PDB entry 8AB9 | electron microscopy, 3.30 A resolution | chains N and O of the 20 polymer chains in the assembly

Chain N:
Molecule: Cytochrome b
Organism: Yarrowia lipolytica
Reference sequence: Q9B6D0 (CYB_YARLI); residues 1-385 here = UniProt positions 1-385
Chain sequence (385 residues; each row starts with the number of its first residue):
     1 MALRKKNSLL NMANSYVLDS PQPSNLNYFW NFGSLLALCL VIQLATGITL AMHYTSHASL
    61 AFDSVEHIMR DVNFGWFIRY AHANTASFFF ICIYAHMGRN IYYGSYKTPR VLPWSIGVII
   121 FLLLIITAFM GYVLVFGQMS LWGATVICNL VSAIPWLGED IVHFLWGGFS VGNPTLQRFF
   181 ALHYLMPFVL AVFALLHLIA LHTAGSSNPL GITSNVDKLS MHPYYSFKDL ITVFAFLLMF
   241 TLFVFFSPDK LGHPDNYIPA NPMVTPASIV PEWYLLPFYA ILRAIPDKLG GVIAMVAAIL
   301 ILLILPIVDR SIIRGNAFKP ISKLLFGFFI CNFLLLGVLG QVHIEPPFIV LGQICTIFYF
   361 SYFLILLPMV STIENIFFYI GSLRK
Not modelled in the structure: 384-385
Bound ions: heme Fe site 1: H82, H183; heme Fe site 2: H96, H197
Residues lining bound ligands:
  - heme (HEM), molecule 1: W30, G33, S34, L36, A37, F89, I93, H96, M97, R99, N100, S105, R110, P113, W114, G117, V118, I120, F121, A194, H197, L198, L201, S206, S207
  - heme (HEM), molecule 2: L40, Q43, L44, G47, I48, L50, A51, Y54, V65, R79, H82, A83, A86, F89, L124, T127, A128, G131, Y132, L134, V135, F180, H183, Y184, P187, L190, E272, Y274
  - 1,2-diacyl-sn-glycero-3-phosphocholine (PC1): N27, F29, Y94, A95, G98, R99, Y102, Y103, P209, L210, A317, K323, F326, G327, I330, C331, F333
  - phosphatidylethanolamine (PTY), molecule 1: S34, A37, L38, H222, P223, Y225, S226, F227, D229, L230, F234
  - phosphatidylethanolamine (PTY), molecule 2: F74, F77, F234, L237, F240, F245
UniProt features mapped onto this chain:
  - binding site (heme b): H82, H96, H183, H197
  - binding site (a ubiquinone): H202

Chain O:
Molecule: YALI0A17468p
Organism: Yarrowia lipolytica
Reference sequence: Q6CGP7 (Q6CGP7_YARLI); residue numbers follow UniProt; this construct covers 1-330
Chain sequence (330 residues; each row starts with the number of its first residue):
     1 MRRRRIGVWP ENRRVSRLWV SLSPRSCVTC PVPTNQNPPI NNHHTPILTQ MFKAIPLRQA
    61 LLGISSAVCA GATTTYYYTT KAEAMTAAEH GLHPAEYPWP QNGMLSTFDH ASLRRGYQVY
   121 KEVCAACHSL DRIAWRNLVG VTHTTDEAKA FAEELEYDDE PDDEGNPRKR PGKLADYIPG
   181 PYPNEQAARA ANQGALPPDL SLIAKARHGG ADYIFALLTG YPDEPPAGVV LAPGMNYNPY
   241 FPGGGIGMAR TLFDGVVEYE DGTPATTSQM AKDVAAFLTW AAEPEHDERK KLGLKAIIVI
   301 SAMLGLSVYI KKFKWSPIKN RKFIYNPPKN
Not modelled in the structure: 1-84, 329-330
Bound ions: heme c Fe: H128, M248
Residues lining bound ligands:
  - heme c (HEC): V119, V123, C124, C127, H128, N192, A195, L196, P197, P198, L200, I203, R207, Y213, I214, L217, L218, F241, I246, G247, M248, T251, L252, V274, L278
  - phosphatidylethanolamine (PTY): L292, K295, A296, V299, I300, M303

Interface between chain N and chain O:
Residue-residue contacts (72; chain N residue first):
  S24(N) with W315(O); R321(O)
  Y28(N) with K311(O)
  F62(N) with R132(O); L202(O), hydrophobic
  D63(N) with R132(O), salt bridge
  E66(N) with R132(O); L202(O)
  M69(N) with K205(O)
  R70(N) with R132(O); I133(O); S201(O), hydrogen bond (side chain-backbone); L202(O); A281(O), hydrogen bond (side chain-backbone); A282(O); P284(O)
  D71(N) with R136(O), salt bridge
  F74(N) with L292(O), hydrophobic
  W76(N) with E285(O); R289(O); L292(O), hydrophobic
  Y80(N) with K205(O), hydrogen bond; E285(O)
  D217(N) with R321(O), salt bridge
  L219(N) with W315(O), hydrophobic; I318(O), hydrophobic
  Y224(N) with K314(O); W315(O), hydrogen bond (backbone-side chain); I318(O), hydrophobic
  Y225(N) with W315(O)
  F227(N) with I310(O), hydrophobic; K314(O)
  K228(N) with K311(O)
  I231(N) with L304(O); S307(O); V308(O), hydrophobic; K311(O)
  F234(N) with I300(O); M303(O), hydrophobic; L304(O), hydrophobic
  A235(N) with L304(O)
  L237(N) with I300(O)
  L238(N) with I297(O), hydrophobic; I300(O), hydrophobic; S301(O); L304(O), hydrophobic
  T241(N) with A296(O); I297(O); I300(O)
  L242(N) with I297(O), hydrophobic
  F245(N) with R289(O), hydrogen bond (backbone-side chain); L292(O), hydrophobic; G293(O)
  F246(N) with M104(O); K290(O); G293(O); L294(O); I297(O), hydrophobic
  P248(N) with R289(O)
  D249(N) with K205(O), salt bridge
  P254(N) with K205(O); A206(O); H208(O)
  Y257(N) with L202(O); K205(O), hydrogen bond; A206(O), hydrophobic
  I258(N) with A206(O), hydrophobic; R207(O)
  P259(N) with R132(O)
  H343(N) with M85(O); H90(O)
  E345(N) with M85(O), hydrogen bond (side chain-backbone)
Interface residues without a listed pair, chain N (36 interface residues in all): L230, V244
Interface residues without a listed pair, chain O (37 interface residues in all): Y177, E283

Summary:
The interface between chain N and chain O involves 36 residues on one side and 37 on the other, with 7
hydrogen bonds and 4 salt bridges. Among the polar pairs are D63(N)-R132(O), D71(N)-R136(O) and
D217(N)-R321(O).
Chain N is Cytochrome b and chain O is YALI0A17468p, both from Yarrowia lipolytica; the structure, Complex
III2 from Yarrowia lipolytica, ascorbate-reduced, b-position, was determined by electron microscopy together
with 8AB6, 8AB7, 8AB8, 8ABA, 8ABB, 8ABE and 11 further entries from the same study.
